PDB entry 9KAE | electron microscopy, 3.10 A resolution | chains B and T of the 8 polymer chains in the assembly

== Chain B ==
Name: Large T antigen
Source organism: Betapolyomavirus macacae
Notes: EC 5.6.2.4
UniProt: P03070 (LT_SV40); residue numbers follow UniProt; this construct covers 266-627
Amino-acid sequence (362 residues; numbered 266 to 627; the number before each row is that of its first residue):
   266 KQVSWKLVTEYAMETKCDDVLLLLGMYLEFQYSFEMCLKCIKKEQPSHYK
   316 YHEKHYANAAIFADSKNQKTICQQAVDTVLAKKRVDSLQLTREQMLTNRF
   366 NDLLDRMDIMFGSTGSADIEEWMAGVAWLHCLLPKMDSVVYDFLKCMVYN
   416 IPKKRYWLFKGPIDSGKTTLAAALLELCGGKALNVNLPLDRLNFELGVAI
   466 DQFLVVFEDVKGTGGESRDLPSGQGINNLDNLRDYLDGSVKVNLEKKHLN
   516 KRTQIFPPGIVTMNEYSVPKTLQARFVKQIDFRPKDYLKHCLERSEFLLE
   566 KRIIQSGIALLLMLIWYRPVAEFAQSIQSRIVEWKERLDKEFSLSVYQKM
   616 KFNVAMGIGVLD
Swiss-Prot annotation at these positions:
  - binding site (Zn(2+)): Cys302, Cys305, His313, His317
  - binding site (ATP): Gly426 to Thr433
Metal / ion sites: Mg2+: Thr433, Asp474 (together with AMP-PNP)
Residues lining bound ligands:
  - AMP-PNP (ANP; phosphoaminophosphonic acid-adenylate ester): Trp393, Leu397, Pro427, Ile428, Asp429, Ser430, Gly431, Lys432, Thr433, Thr434, Asp474, Asn529, Arg548, Pro549, Lys550, Leu553, Lys554, Leu557, Leu564
  - AMP-PNP: Pro417, Lys418, Lys419, Asp502, Arg540

== Chain T ==
Molecule: 15-nt DNA strand
Sequence (15 nucleotides; each row starts with the number of its first residue; numbers below 1 keep their minus sign (DT-8 is residue -8)):
    -8 TTTTTTTTTTTTTTT

== Chain B / chain T interface ==
Contacting residue pairs (9; chain B residue first):
  Gln267(B) - DT-6(T)  hydrogen bond to the phosphate
  Asn332(B) - DT-5(T)  hydrogen bond to the phosphate
  Arg456(B) - DT3(T)  salt bridge to the phosphate
  Arg456(B) - DT4(T)  base contact
  Phe459(B) - DT2(T)  phosphate contact
  Lys512(B) - DT2(T)  phosphate contact
  Lys512(B) - DT3(T)  salt bridge to the phosphate
  His513(B) - DT1(T)  hydrogen bond to the base
  His513(B) - DT2(T)  hydrogen bond to the phosphate
Other interface residues (no listed pair), chain B (7 interface residues in all): Lys331

== In short ==
Chain B and chain T form an interface of 7 and 6 residues respectively; the contacts include 4 hydrogen bonds
and 2 salt bridges. Polar contacts include His513(B)-DT1(T), Gln267(B)-DT-6(T) and Asn332(B)-DT-5(T). Chain B
binds AMP-PNP.
Chain B is Large T antigen (Betapolyomavirus macacae) and chain T is a 15-nt DNA strand; the structure, CryoEM
structure of LTag bound to SV40 EP half origin DNA, was determined by electron microscopy (same publication as
9EVH, 9EVP, 9F3T, 9F3U, 9F5I, 9F73 and 14 further entries).
